PDB entry 5LMP | electron microscopy, 5.35 A resolution (low resolution: residue-level contacts below are approximate; hydrogen-bond / salt-bridge calls are withheld) | chains A and E of the 24 polymer chains in the assembly

Chain A:
Molecule: 16S rRNA
Organism: Thermus thermophilus HB8
Sequence (1522 nucleotides; numbered 0 to 1544 plus 21 insertion-coded residues; 44 numbers in that range are skipped by the numbering (no residue carries them; nothing is unmodelled there); the number before each row is that of its first residue; a row labelled like 189A-189L holds insertion residues (189A, then the next letters in order); numbering starts at 0):
     0 UUUGUUGGAG AGUUUGAUCC UGGCUCAGGG UGAACGCUGG CGGCGUGCCU AAGACAUGCA
    60 AGUCGUGCGG GCCG
    76 CGGGGUUUU
    88 ACUCCG
    96 UGGUCAGCGG CGGACGGGUG AGUAACGCGU GGGU
  129A G
   130 ACCUACCCGG AAGAGGGGGA CAACCCGGGG AAACUCGGGC UAAUCCCCCA UGUGGACCCG
189A-189L CCCCUUGGGGUG
   190 UGUCCAAAGG GCUUU
   216 GCCCGCUUCC GGAUGGGCCC GCGUCCCAUC AGCUAGUUGG UGGGGUAAUG GCCCACCAAG
   276 GCGACGACGG GUAGCCGGUC UGAGAGGAUG GCCGGCCACA GGGGCACUGA GACACGGGCC
   336 CCACUCCUAC GGGAGGCAGC AGUUAGGAAU CUUCCGCAAU GGGCGCAAGC CUGACGGAGC
   396 GACGCCGCUU GGAGGAAGAA GCCCUUCGGG GUGUAAACUC CUGA
   441 ACCCGGGACG AAACCCCC
   460 GA
   470 CGAGGGGA
   479 CUGACGGUAC CGGGGUAA
   498 UAGCGCCGGC CAACUCCGUG CCAGCAGCCG CGGUAAUACG GAGGGCGCGA GCGUUACCCG
   558 GAUUCACUGG GCGUAAAGGG CGUGUAGGCG GCCUGGGGCG UCCCAUGUGA AAGACCACGG
   618 CUCAACCGUG GGGGAGCGUG GGAUACGCUC AGGCUAGACG GUGGGAGAGG GUGGUGGAAU
   678 UCCCGGAGUA GCGGUGAAAU GCGCAGAUAC CGGGAGGAAC GCCGAUGGCG AAGGCAGCCA
   738 CCUGGUCCAC CCGUGACGCU GAGGCGCGAA AGCGUGGGGA GCAAACCGGA UUAGAUACCC
   798 GGGUAGUCCA CGCCCUAAAC GAUGCGCGCU AGGUCUCUGG GUCU
   848 CCUGGGGGCC GAAGCUAACG CGUUAAGCGC GCCGCCUGGG GAGUACGGCC GCAAGGCUGA
   908 AACUCAAAGG AAUUGACGGG GGCCCGCACA AGCGGUGGAG CAUGUGGUUU AAUUCGAAGC
   968 AACGCGAAGA ACCUUACCAG GCCUUGACAU GCUA
 1001A G
  1002 GGAACCCGGG UGAAAGCCUG GGGUGCCCC
1030A-1030D GCGA
  1031 GGGGAGCCCU AGCACAGGUG CUGCAUGGCC GUCGUCAGCU CGUGCCGUGA GGUGUUGGGU
  1091 UAAGUCCCGC AACGAGCGCA ACCCCCGCCG UUAGUUGCCA GCGGUUCGGC CGGGCACUCU
  1151 AACGGGACUG CCCGCG
  1168 AAAGCGGGAG GAAGGAGGGG ACGACGUCUG GUCAGCAUGG CCCUUACGGC CUGGGCGACA
  1228 CACGUGCUAC AAUGCCCACU ACAAAGCGAU GCCACCCGGC AACGGGGAGC UAAUCGCAAA
  1288 AAGGUGGGCC CAGUUCGGAU UGGGGUCUGC AACCCGACCC CAUGAAGCCG GAAUCGCUAG
  1348 UAAUCGCGGA UCAGCC
 1363A A
  1364 UGCCGCGGUG AAUACGUUCC CGGGCCUUGU ACACACCGCC CGUCACGCCA UGGGAGCGGG
  1424 CUCUACCCGA AGUCGCCGG
1442A-1442B GA
  1443 GCCUA
  1452 C
  1456 GGGCAGGCGC CGAGGGUAGG GCCCGUGACU GGGGCGAAGU CGUAACAAGG UAGCUGUACC
  1516 GGAAGGUGCG GCUGGAUCAC CUCCUUUCU
Disordered / not traced: 0-4, 1533, 1543-1544
Ion coordination: Mg2+ site 1 near U13 (its only coordinating residue here); Mg2+ site 2 near G21 (its only coordinating residue here); Mg2+ site 3: C48, G115; Mg2+ site 4 near A53 (its only coordinating residue here); Mg2+ site 5 near A59 (its only coordinating residue here); Mg2+ site 6 near G64 (its only coordinating residue here); Mg2+ site 7 near G107 (its only coordinating residue here); Mg2+ site 8: A109, G331; Mg2+ site 9: G117, G289; Mg2+ site 10: C121, G124, U125; Mg2+ site 11 near A195 (its only coordinating residue here); Mg2+ site 12 near G251 (its only coordinating residue here); 42 more Mg2+ sites not listed

Chain E:
Protein: 30S ribosomal protein S5
Organism: Thermus thermophilus (strain HB8 / ATCC 27634 / DSM 579)
UniProt: Q5SHQ5 (RS5_THET8); residue numbers follow UniProt; this construct covers 1-162
Amino-acid sequence (162 residues; numbered 1 to 162; the number before each row is that of its first residue):
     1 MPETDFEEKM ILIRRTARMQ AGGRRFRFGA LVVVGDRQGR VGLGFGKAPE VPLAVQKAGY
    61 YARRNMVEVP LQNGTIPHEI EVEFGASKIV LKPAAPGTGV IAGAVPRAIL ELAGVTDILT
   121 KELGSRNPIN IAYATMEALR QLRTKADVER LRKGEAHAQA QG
Disordered / not traced: 1-4, 155-162

Interface between chain A and chain E:
Contacting residue pairs (74):
  G6(A) / Ala-94(E)
  G6(A) / Ala-95(E)
  G6(A) / Thr-98(E)
  G6(A) / Leu-119(E)
  G7(A) / Lys-92(E)
  G7(A) / Ile-101(E)
  G7(A) / Leu-119(E)
  G7(A) / Thr-120(E)
  G7(A) / Lys-121(E)
  A8(A) / Ile-101(E)
  A8(A) / Ala-102(E)
  A8(A) / Gly-103(E)
  A8(A) / Arg-107(E)
  A8(A) / Thr-120(E)
  A8(A) / Glu-122(E)
  G9(A) / Thr-120(E)
  G9(A) / Lys-121(E)
  G9(A) / Glu-122(E)
  G9(A) / Arg-126(E)
  A10(A) / Val-105(E)
  A10(A) / Arg-126(E)
  G15(A) / Ala-17(E)
  G15(A) / Met-19(E)
  C18(A) / Asn-127(E)
  C19(A) / Ser-125(E)
  C19(A) / Arg-126(E)
  C19(A) / Asn-127(E)
  U20(A) / Gly-124(E)
  G558(A) / Lys-121(E)
  G558(A) / Arg-126(E)
  A559(A) / Lys-121(E)
  A559(A) / Leu-123(E)
  A559(A) / Arg-126(E)
  U560(A) / Leu-123(E)
  G566(A) / Glu-81(E)
  U921(A) / Met-19(E)
  G922(A) / Met-19(E)
  G922(A) / Gln-20(E)
  G922(A) / Ala-21(E)
  A923(A) / Ala-21(E)
  U1070(A) / Arg-18(E)
  U1070(A) / Gln-20(E)
  U1070(A) / Arg-25(E)
  C1071(A) / Arg-18(E)
  C1071(A) / Pro-49(E)
  G1072(A) / Pro-49(E)
  U1073(A) / Lys-57(E)
  G1074(A) / Lys-57(E)
  G1074(A) / Tyr-60(E)
  G1074(A) / Tyr-61(E)
  C1075(A) / Tyr-61(E)
  C1076(A) / Lys-47(E)
  G1077(A) / Lys-47(E)
  U1078(A) / Arg-14(E)
  U1078(A) / Asn-130(E)
  G1079(A) / Arg-14(E)
  G1079(A) / Thr-16(E)
  G1079(A) / Phe-45(E)
  A1080(A) / Thr-16(E)
  A1080(A) / Ala-17(E)
  A1080(A) / Arg-18(E)
  A1080(A) / Met-19(E)
  A1080(A) / Arg-27(E)
  G1081(A) / Ala-17(E)
  G1081(A) / Arg-18(E)
  G1081(A) / Arg-25(E)
  G1081(A) / Arg-27(E)
  G1081(A) / Lys-47(E)
  G1082(A) / Gln-20(E)
  A1396(A) / Arg-24(E)
  C1397(A) / Arg-24(E)
  A1398(A) / Met-19(E)
  A1398(A) / Gln-20(E)
  A1398(A) / Gly-22(E)
Interface residues without a listed pair, chain A (38 interface residues in all): U5, A16, U17, A864, C1069, C1192
Interface residues without a listed pair, chain E (45 interface residues in all): Arg-15, Gly-23, Ala-48, Leu-53, Gly-85, Ala-86, Val-90, Pro-93

In short:
38 residues of chain A and 45 residues of chain E are in contact. C48(A) and G115(A) coordinate Mg2+ site 3.
A109(A) and G331(A) coordinate Mg2+ site 8.
Chain A is 16S rRNA (Thermus thermophilus HB8) and chain E is 30S ribosomal protein S5 (Thermus thermophilus
(strain HB8 / ATCC 27634 / DSM 579)); the structure, Structure of bacterial 30S-IF1-IF3-mRNA translation
pre-initiation complex (state-1C), was determined by electron microscopy, deposited together with 5LMN, 5LMO,
5LMQ, 5LMR, 5LMS, 5LMT, 5LMU and 5LMV.
